6SNA - chain A; structure by X-ray diffraction, 2.70 A resolution.

== Chain A ==
Molecule: ArdC protein
Source organism: Escherichia coli
UniProt: Q6I6B2 (Q6I6B2_ECOLX); residues 1-297 here correspond to UniProt positions 22-318 (UniProt number = residue number + 21)
Sequence (305 residues; each row starts with the number of its first residue):
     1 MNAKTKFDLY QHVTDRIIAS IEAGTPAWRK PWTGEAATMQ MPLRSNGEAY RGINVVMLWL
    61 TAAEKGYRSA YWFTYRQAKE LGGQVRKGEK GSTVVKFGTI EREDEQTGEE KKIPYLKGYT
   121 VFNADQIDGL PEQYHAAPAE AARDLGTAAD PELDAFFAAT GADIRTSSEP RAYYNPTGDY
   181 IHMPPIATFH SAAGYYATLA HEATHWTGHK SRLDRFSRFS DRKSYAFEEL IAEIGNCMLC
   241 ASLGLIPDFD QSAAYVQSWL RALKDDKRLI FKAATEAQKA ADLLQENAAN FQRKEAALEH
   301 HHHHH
Disordered / not traced: 1-6, 33-39, 104-110, 136-142, 293-305
Differences from the reference sequence: expression tag (298-305)
Bound ions: Mn2+: His-201, His-205, Glu-229
Reported in the primary citation:
  - contacts within the chain: His-205/Glu-228
  - catalytic residues: Glu-202, Tyr-255 (proposed by the authors, not directly observed)
  - Mn2+ coordination: His-201, His-205, Glu-229

== Overview ==
His-201, His-205 and Glu-229 coordinate Mn2+. From the paper: catalytic residues Glu-202 and Tyr-255; Mn2+
coordination by His-201, His-205 and Glu-229.
Chain A is ArdC protein (Escherichia coli); the structure, Crystal structure of Antirestriction ArdC protein
from R388 plasmid. Mn(II)-bound structure, was determined by X-ray diffraction (same publication as 6I89).
